6CEV - chains A and C of the 3 polymer chains in the assembly; structure by X-ray diffraction, 2.00 A resolution.

[Chain A]
Name: Methyl-CpG-binding domain protein 3
Organism: Homo sapiens
Reference sequence: O95983 (MBD3_HUMAN); numbering as in UniProt (aligned over 1-71)
Chain sequence (73 residues; numbered -1 to 71; the number before each row is that of its first residue; numbers below 1 keep their minus sign (Gly-1 is residue -1)):
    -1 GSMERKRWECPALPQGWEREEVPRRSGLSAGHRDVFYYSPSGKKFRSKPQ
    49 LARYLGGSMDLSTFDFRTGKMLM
Disordered / not traced: -1 to 0
Differences from the reference sequence: expression tag (-1 to 0)
Reported in the primary citation:
  - mutagenesis - F34Y: increased binding to mCG

[Chain C]
Molecule: 12-nt DNA strand
Sequence (12 nucleotides; numbered 1 to 12; the number before each row is that of its first residue):
     1 GCCAGCGTTGGC
Modified / non-standard residues: 5CM (5-methyl-2'-deoxy-cytidine-5'-monophosphate) at position 6

[Interface between chain A and chain C]
Residue-residue contacts (7; chain A residue first):
  Arg44(A) - 5CM_6(C)  base contact
  Arg44(A) - DG7(C)  hydrogen bond to the base
  Ser45(A) - DG5(C)  sugar contact
  Ser45(A) - 5CM_6(C)  hydrogen bond to the phosphate
  Lys46(A) - DG5(C)  phosphate contact
  Pro47(A) - DG5(C)  phosphate contact
  Arg65(A) - DA4(C)  phosphate contact
Also at the interface, not in a pair above, chain A (6 interface residues in all): Arg22
Also at the interface, not in a pair above, chain C (5 interface residues in all): DT8

[In short]
The interface between chain A and chain C involves 6 residues on one side and 5 on the other, with 2 hydrogen
bonds. Among the polar pairs are Arg44(A)-DG7(C) and Ser45(A)-5CM_6(C). From the paper: F34Y of chain A
increases binding to mCG.
Here chain A is Methyl-CpG-binding domain protein 3 (Homo sapiens) and chain C is a 12-nt DNA strand. Entry
6CEV (MBD3 MBD in complex with methylated, non-palindromic CpG DNA: alternative interpretation of
crystallographic data) was determined by X-ray diffraction, deposited together with 6CCG, 6CEU and 6CC8.
